Entry 7TE1 (X-ray diffraction, 3.50 A resolution); this record covers chains C and L of the 6 polymer chains in the assembly.

# Chain C
Protein: Ab17 heavy chain
Source organism: Homo sapiens
Sequence (223 residues; each row starts with the number of its first residue):
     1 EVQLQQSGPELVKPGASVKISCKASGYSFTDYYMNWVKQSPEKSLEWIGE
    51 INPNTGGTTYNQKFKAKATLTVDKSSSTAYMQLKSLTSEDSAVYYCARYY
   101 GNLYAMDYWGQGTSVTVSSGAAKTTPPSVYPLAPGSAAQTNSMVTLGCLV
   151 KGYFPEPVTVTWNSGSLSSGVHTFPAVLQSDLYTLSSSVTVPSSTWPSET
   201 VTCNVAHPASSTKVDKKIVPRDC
Not modelled in the structure: 1-3, 135-142, 221-223
Disulfide bonds: Cys22-Cys96, Cys148-Cys203

# Chain L
Protein: Ab17 light chain
Source organism: Homo sapiens
Sequence (214 residues; numbered 1 to 214; the number before each row is that of its first residue):
     1 DILMTQSPSSMSVSLGDTVSITCHASQGISSNIGWLQQKPGKSFKGLIYH
    51 GTNLEDGVPSRFSGSGSGADYSLTISSLESEDFADYYCVQYVQFPYTLGG
   101 GTKLEIKRADGAPTVSIFPPSSEQLTSGGASVVCFLNNFYPKDINVKWKI
   151 DGSERQNGVLNSWTDQDSKDSTYSMSSTLTLTKDEYERHNSYTCEATHKT
   201 STSPIVKSFNRNEC
Not modelled in the structure: 156-158, 179-182, 188-191, 208-214
Disulfide bonds: Cys23-Cys88, Cys134-Cys194

# How chain C and chain L interact
Residue-residue contacts (5; chain C residue first):
  Met143(C) - Pro59(L)  hydrophobic
  Ser169(C) - Glu81(L)  hydrogen bond
  Pro192(C) - Gly57(L)
  Ser194(C) - Asp56(L)  hydrogen bond
  Ser194(C) - Gly57(L)
Interface residues without a listed pair, chain L (5 interface residues in all): Val58

# In short
The interface between chain C and chain L involves 4 residues on one side and 5 on the other, with 2 hydrogen
bonds. Polar contacts include Ser169(C)-Glu81(L) and Ser194(C)-Asp56(L).
Chain C is Ab17 heavy chain and chain L is Ab17 light chain, both from Homo sapiens; the structure, SARS-CoV-2
Receptor Binding Domain in Complex with Ab17, was determined by X-ray diffraction.
